7B2L - chains C and D of the 16 polymer chains in the assembly; structure by electron microscopy, 3.90 A resolution.

[Chain C]
Name: ENTH domain of epsin Ent1
Source organism: Saccharomyces cerevisiae S288C
UniProtKB: Q12518 (ENT1_YEAST); residue numbers follow UniProt; this construct covers 1-157
Sequence (162 residues; row label = number of the first residue in the row; numbers below 1 keep their minus sign (Gly-4 is residue -4)):
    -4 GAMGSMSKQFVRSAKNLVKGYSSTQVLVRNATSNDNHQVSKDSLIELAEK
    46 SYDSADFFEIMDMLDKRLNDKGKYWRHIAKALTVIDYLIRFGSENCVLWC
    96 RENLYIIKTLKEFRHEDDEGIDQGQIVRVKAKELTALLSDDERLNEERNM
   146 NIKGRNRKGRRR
Disordered / not traced: -4 to 0, 148-157
Differences from the reference sequence: expression tag (-4 to 0)
Ligand contacts:
  - PIO ([(2R)-2-octanoyloxy-3-[oxidanyl-[(1R,2R,3S,4R,5R,6S)-2,3,6-tris(oxidanyl)-4,5-diphosphonooxy-cyclohexyl]oxy-phosphoryl]oxy-propyl] octanoate), molecule 1: Lys3, Arg7, Lys10, Arg24, Thr27, Ser28, Asn29, Lys61, Arg62, Asp65, Tyr69, His72
  - PIO, molecule 2: Lys10, Lys14, Lys61
  - PIO, molecule 3: Lys66, Gly67, Lys68, His110
What the authors report for this chain:
  - binding site for PIO: Lys3, Lys10, Lys14, Arg24, Asn29, Lys61, Arg62, Lys66, Lys68
  - mutagenesis - Y100R: decreased growth
  - mutagenesis - E54A/D57A/D60A: decreased stability with ANTH domain of Sla2 (chain D)
  - mutagenesis - E54A/D57A/D60A: unchanged binding to ANTH domain of Sla2 (chain D)

[Chain D]
Name: ANTH domain of Sla2
Source organism: Saccharomyces cerevisiae S288C
UniProtKB: P33338 (SLA2_YEAST); residue numbers follow UniProt; this construct covers 1-286
Sequence (291 residues; row label = number of the first residue in the row; numbers below 1 keep their minus sign (Gly-4 is residue -4)):
    -4 GAMGSMSRIDSDLQKALKKACSVEETAPKRKHVRACIVYTWDHQSSKAVF
    46 TTLKTLPLANDEVQLFKMLIVLHKIIQEGHPSALAEAIRDRDWIRSLGRV
    96 HSGGSSYSKLIREYVRYLVLKLDFHAHHRGFNNGTFEYEEYVSLVSVSDP
   146 DEGYETILDLMSLQDSLDEFSQIIFASIQSERRNTECKISALIPLIAESY
   196 GIYKFITSMLRAMHRQLNDAEGDAALQPLKERYELQHARLFEFYADCSSV
   246 KYLTTLVTIPKLPVDAPDVFLINDVDESKEIKFKKREPSVT
Disordered / not traced: -4 to 0, 213-221, 257-286
Differences from the reference sequence: expression tag (-4 to 0)
Ligand contacts: PIO ([(2R)-2-octanoyloxy-3-[oxidanyl-[(1R,2R,3S,4R,5R,6S)-2,3,6-tris(oxidanyl)-4,5-diphosphonooxy-cyclohexyl]oxy-phosphoryl]oxy-propyl] octanoate): Lys14, Lys24, Lys26, His27
What the authors report for this chain:
  - binding site for PIO: Lys14, Lys24, Lys26, His27
  - mutagenesis - K10A/K13A, K10A/K13A/K14A, K10E/K13E, K10E/K13E/K14E, R25A, R29A: decreased growth
  - mutagenesis - Y247DEL/L248DEL: decreased stability

[Chain C / chain D interface]
Pairs across the interface (20):
  Leu63(C) - Arg29(D)  hydrogen bond (backbone-side chain)
  Asn64(C) - Arg29(D)
  Tyr100(C) - Val33(D)  hydrophobic
  Tyr100(C) - Trp36(D)  hydrophobic
  Tyr100(C) - Asp37(D)  hydrogen bond
  Ile101(C) - Arg29(D)  hydrogen bond (backbone-side chain)
  Ile101(C) - Val33(D)  hydrophobic
  Lys103(C) - Glu73(D)  salt bridge
  Thr104(C) - Arg25(D)  hydrogen bond (backbone-side chain)
  Thr104(C) - Arg29(D)
  Thr104(C) - Ile32(D)
  Leu105(C) - Arg29(D)
  Glu107(C) - Arg25(D)
  Arg109(C) - Tyr247(D)  hydrogen bond
  Arg109(C) - Leu251(D)
  Ile116(C) - Thr250(D)
  Gln120(C) - Thr253(D)  hydrogen bond
  Arg123(C) - Thr250(D)
  Arg123(C) - Leu251(D)  hydrogen bond (side chain-backbone)
  Arg123(C) - Thr253(D)  hydrogen bond
Also at the interface, not in a pair above, chain C (14 interface residues in all): Lys66, Gly67
Also at the interface, not in a pair above, chain D (14 interface residues in all): Lys24, Lys26, Val252
From the paper, about this interface:
  - hot spots on chain D (mutagenesis) - K10D/K13D/K14D, R29A: abolished binding to ENTH domain of epsin Ent1 (chain C)
  - hot spots on chain D (mutagenesis) - K10A/K13A/K14A: decreased binding to ENTH domain of epsin Ent1 (chain C)

[Overview]
The chain C/chain D interface involves 14 residues from each chain; the contacts include 8 hydrogen bonds and
1 salt bridge. Polar pairs include Lys103(C)-Glu73(D), Leu63(C)-Arg29(D) and Tyr100(C)-Asp37(D). From the
paper: a binding site for PIO at Lys3(C), Lys10(C) and Lys14(D) among others; K10A/K13A, K10A/K13A/K14A and
K10E/K13E of chain D, among others, reduce growth; 10 substitutions were tested in all.
Chain C is ENTH domain of epsin Ent1 and chain D is ANTH domain of Sla2, both from Saccharomyces cerevisiae
S288C; the structure, Structure of the endocytic adaptor complex AENTH, was determined by electron microscopy.
